PDB entry 2XTS | X-ray diffraction, 1.33 A resolution | chains C and D of the 4 polymer chains in the assembly

[Chain C]
Name: Sulfite dehydrogenase
Organism: Paracoccus pantotrophus
Notes: EC 1.8.2.1
UniProt: P72178 (P72178_PARDE); numbering as in UniProt (aligned over 41-430)
Chain sequence (390 residues; numbered 41 to 430; the number before each row is that of its first residue):
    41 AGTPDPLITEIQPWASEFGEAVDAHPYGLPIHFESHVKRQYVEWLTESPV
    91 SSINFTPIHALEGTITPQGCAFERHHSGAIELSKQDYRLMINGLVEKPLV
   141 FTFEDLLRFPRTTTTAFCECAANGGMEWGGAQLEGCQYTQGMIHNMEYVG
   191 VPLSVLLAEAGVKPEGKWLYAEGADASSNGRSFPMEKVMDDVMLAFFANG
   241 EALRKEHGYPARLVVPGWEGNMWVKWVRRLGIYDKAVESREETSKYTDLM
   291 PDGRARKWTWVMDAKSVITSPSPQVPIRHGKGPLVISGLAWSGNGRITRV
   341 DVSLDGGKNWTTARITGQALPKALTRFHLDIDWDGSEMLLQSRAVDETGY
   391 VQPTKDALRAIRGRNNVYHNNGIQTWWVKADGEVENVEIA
Not modelled in the structure: 41
Bound ions: molybdenum (IV)oxide Mo: Cys-160 (together with MTE); Co2+: Glu-259, Thr-299, His-409
Ligand contacts:
  - molybdenum (IV)oxide (2MO): Arg-114, Cys-160, Ala-161, Gly-260, Asn-261, Tyr-286
  - heme c (HEC): Glu-87, Ser-91, His-116, Arg-280, Ser-284, Lys-285
  - MTE (phosphonic acidmono-(2-amino-5,6-dimercapto-4-oxo-3,7,8a,9,10,10a-hexahydro-4H-8-oxa-1,3,9,10-tetraaza-anthracen-7-ylmethyl)ester): Phe-112, Glu-113, Arg-114, His-115, His-116, Cys-158, Cys-160, His-184, Gly-213, Asp-215, Ser-217, Ser-218, Asn-219, Glu-246, His-247, Arg-252, Gly-260, Asn-261, Trp-263, Val-264, Lys-265, Trp-266, Tyr-286

[Chain D]
Name: Cytochrome
Organism: Paracoccus pantotrophus
UniProt: O07819 (O07819_PARDE); residues 25-229 here correspond to UniProt positions 1-205 (UniProt number = residue number - 24)
Chain sequence (205 residues; row label = number of the first residue in the row):
    25 DKLGLGREALPEEISAWDTAVLPDGQGLRPGSGDVATGDALFADNCASCH
    75 GDFAEGLDSWPVLAGGDGSLTDPRPVKTIGSYWPYLSTVYDYVHRSMPFG
   125 SAQTLSVDDTYAITAFLLYSNGLVEDDFVLTHENFTQVVLPNAEGFYPDD
   175 RDQTEYPLFSKEPCMTDCAVGVEITKRAVDLNVTPEDPDGRPAGSMPDLG
   225 AAAAP
Not modelled in the structure: 25
Disulfide bonds: Cys-188/Cys-192
Covalently attached groups: heme c (HEC) linked to Cys-70
Bound ions: Ca2+ site 1: Glu-36 (shared with 1 residue of chain B); heme c Fe: His-74, Met-121; Ca2+ site 2: Thr-128 (shared with 1 residue of chain B); Ca2+ site 3 near Gly-214 (its only coordinating residue here)
Ligand contacts: heme c (HEC): Phe-66, Asn-69, Ser-72, Cys-73, His-74, Trp-84, Pro-85, Leu-87, Ile-103, Trp-107, Tyr-116, Val-117, Met-121, Pro-122, Phe-123, Leu-129, Ile-137

[How chain C and chain D interact]
Residue-residue contacts - 207 pairs, chain C then chain D:
  His-72(C) with Ala-228(D); Pro-229(D)
  Phe-73(C) with Ala-227(D), hydrophobic; Ala-228(D)
  His-76(C) with Gly-218(D); Met-220(D); Pro-221(D)
  Gln-80(C) with Ala-217(D); Gly-218(D)
  Tyr-81(C) with Pro-209(D)
  Val-82(C) with Pro-209(D)
  Trp-84(C) with Val-207(D), hydrogen bond (side chain-backbone)
  Glu-87(C) with Ser-83(D); Trp-84(D); Pro-85(D)
  Ser-88(C) with Phe-123(D)
  Val-90(C) with Phe-123(D), hydrophobic
  His-99(C) with Gly-218(D), hydrogen bond (side chain-backbone); Met-220(D)
  Ala-100(C) with Met-220(D), hydrophobic
  His-116(C) with Phe-123(D)
  Arg-128(C) with Trp-41(D)
  Met-130(C) with Glu-37(D); Ile-38(D)
  Asn-132(C) with Ile-38(D); Asp-42(D), hydrogen bond
  Lys-137(C) with Glu-32(D)
  Pro-138(C) with Glu-32(D); Ala-33(D), hydrogen bond (backbone-backbone); Ile-38(D), hydrophobic
  Leu-139(C) with Arg-31(D); Ala-33(D)
  Val-140(C) with Gly-30(D); Arg-31(D), hydrogen bond (backbone-backbone); Ala-33(D), hydrophobic; Glu-37(D)
  Phe-141(C) with Leu-29(D); Gly-30(D)
  Asp-145(C) with Leu-29(D); Gly-30(D)
  Arg-148(C) with Leu-29(D)
  Phe-149(C) with Leu-27(D), hydrophobic; Leu-29(D), hydrophobic
  Pro-150(C) with Leu-27(D)
  Gly-169(C) with Lys-200(D), hydrogen bond (backbone-side chain)
  Gly-170(C) with Lys-200(D)
  Ala-171(C) with Lys-200(D); Arg-201(D); Ala-202(D); Leu-205(D)
  Gln-172(C) with Ala-202(D); Leu-205(D); Val-207(D)
  Leu-173(C) with Ala-202(D); Val-207(D); Thr-208(D)
  Glu-174(C) with Ala-202(D); Val-203(D); Asn-206(D); Thr-208(D), hydrogen bond (backbone-side chain); Pro-216(D)
  Tyr-178(C) with Thr-208(D); Ala-217(D), hydrogen bond (side chain-backbone)
  Ala-198(C) with Lys-26(D)
  Glu-199(C) with Lys-26(D); Leu-27(D), hydrogen bond (side chain-backbone); Gly-28(D), hydrogen bond (side chain-backbone); Leu-29(D), hydrogen bond (side chain-backbone)
  Glu-212(C) with Trp-41(D); Arg-119(D), salt bridge
  Gly-213(C) with Arg-119(D), hydrogen bond (backbone-side chain)
  Asp-215(C) with Arg-119(D), hydrogen bond (backbone-side chain)
  Ala-216(C) with Arg-119(D), hydrogen bond (backbone-side chain); Ser-120(D), hydrogen bond (backbone-side chain); Ala-126(D), hydrophobic
  Ser-217(C) with Ser-120(D), hydrogen bond (backbone-side chain)
  Ser-218(C) with Arg-119(D)
  Arg-268(C) with Trp-41(D), hydrogen bond (side chain-backbone); Arg-119(D)
  Arg-269(C) with Trp-41(D), hydrogen bond (side chain-backbone); Asp-42(D), salt bridge
  Tyr-273(C) with Asp-42(D), hydrogen bond; Ala-44(D); Leu-46(D), hydrophobic; Gln-50(D)
  Asp-274(C) with Gln-50(D), hydrogen bond
  Lys-275(C) with Leu-46(D); Asp-48(D), salt bridge; Gln-50(D)
  Ala-276(C) with Pro-47(D)
  Val-277(C) with Val-45(D); Leu-46(D); Pro-47(D)
  Glu-278(C) with Pro-47(D); Tyr-109(D); Thr-112(D), hydrogen bond (backbone-side chain)
  Ser-279(C) with Thr-112(D)
  Arg-280(C) with Thr-112(D); Tyr-116(D)
  Thr-283(C) with Tyr-106(D); Pro-108(D); Thr-112(D); Phe-170(D)
  Ser-284(C) with Tyr-106(D); Trp-107(D), hydrogen bond
  Thr-287(C) with Tyr-106(D), hydrogen bond; Phe-170(D)
  Leu-289(C) with Leu-94(D); Pro-99(D), hydrophobic
  Met-290(C) with Tyr-171(D)
  Pro-291(C) with Thr-95(D)
  Asp-292(C) with Thr-95(D)
  Gly-293(C) with Leu-94(D); Thr-95(D)
  Arg-294(C) with Gly-169(D); Tyr-171(D)
  Ala-295(C) with Tyr-106(D); Gly-169(D), hydrogen bond (backbone-backbone); Phe-170(D); Tyr-171(D), hydrogen bond (backbone-backbone)
  Arg-296(C) with Tyr-171(D); Asp-174(D), salt bridge; Arg-175(D); Thr-178(D), hydrogen bond; Glu-179(D), salt bridge
  Lys-297(C) with Tyr-171(D), hydrogen bond (backbone-backbone); Pro-172(D); Asp-173(D), hydrogen bond (backbone-backbone)
  Trp-298(C) with Asp-173(D)
  Thr-299(C) with Asp-173(D); Arg-175(D)
  Trp-300(C) with Arg-175(D)
  Val-301(C) with Arg-175(D), hydrogen bond (backbone-side chain); Tyr-180(D)
  Asp-303(C) with Arg-175(D), salt bridge; Tyr-180(D), hydrogen bond
  Gln-314(C) with Pro-216(D); Ala-217(D), hydrogen bond (side chain-backbone); Ser-219(D); Met-220(D), hydrogen bond (backbone-backbone)
  Val-315(C) with Met-220(D), hydrophobic
  Pro-316(C) with Arg-215(D)
  Arg-318(C) with Arg-215(D); Met-220(D), hydrogen bond (side chain-backbone); Pro-221(D); Asp-222(D)
  Asn-334(C) with Tyr-180(D)
  Arg-339(C) with Pro-187(D)
  Asp-341(C) with Met-189(D)
  Asp-345(C) with Val-196(D)
  Gly-346(C) with Val-194(D); Val-196(D)
  Gly-347(C) with Cys-192(D); Val-194(D)
  Lys-348(C) with Thr-190(D); Asp-191(D), hydrogen bond (backbone-backbone); Cys-192(D), hydrogen bond (backbone-backbone); Val-194(D); Val-196(D)
  Asn-349(C) with Met-189(D); Thr-190(D); Asp-191(D), hydrogen bond (side chain-backbone)
  Trp-350(C) with Cys-188(D); Met-189(D), hydrogen bond (backbone-backbone)
  Thr-352(C) with Met-189(D)
  Leu-379(C) with Val-196(D)
  Arg-383(C) with Pro-187(D); Cys-188(D), hydrogen bond (side chain-backbone); Met-189(D), hydrogen bond
  Gly-389(C) with Ser-184(D)
  Tyr-390(C) with Tyr-180(D), hydrophobic; Phe-183(D); Ser-184(D)
  Val-391(C) with Phe-183(D), hydrogen bond (backbone-backbone); Pro-187(D), hydrophobic
  Pro-393(C) with Phe-183(D), hydrophobic
  Leu-398(C) with Glu-179(D); Phe-183(D), hydrophobic
  Ile-401(C) with Thr-178(D); Glu-179(D); Phe-183(D), hydrophobic
  Arg-402(C) with Arg-175(D); Glu-179(D), salt bridge
  Asn-405(C) with Asp-96(D); Pro-97(D); Pro-99(D)
  His-409(C) with Arg-175(D)
  Trp-417(C) with Ile-198(D), hydrophobic; Arg-201(D)
  Glu-423(C) with Arg-215(D), salt bridge
  Glu-425(C) with Arg-201(D), salt bridge; Val-203(D)
  Asn-426(C) with Arg-201(D); Ala-202(D), hydrogen bond (backbone-backbone)
  Val-427(C) with Lys-200(D)
  Glu-428(C) with Ile-198(D); Thr-199(D), hydrogen bond (backbone-backbone); Lys-200(D), hydrogen bond (backbone-backbone)
  Ile-429(C) with Gly-195(D); Val-196(D); Glu-197(D); Ile-198(D), hydrophobic; Thr-199(D)
  Ala-430(C) with Gly-195(D); Val-196(D), hydrogen bond (backbone-backbone); Glu-197(D), hydrogen bond (backbone-backbone); Thr-199(D)
Also at the interface, not in a pair above, chain C (111 interface residues in all): Ser-91, Gln-177, Ala-200, Tyr-210, Ala-214, Asp-288, Pro-313, Thr-388, Ala-397, Arg-404, Val-407
Also at the interface, not in a pair above, chain D (85 interface residues in all): Lys-101, Asp-115, Gln-127, Leu-182, Lys-185

[Overview]
The interface between chain C and chain D involves 111 residues on one side and 85 on the other, with 45
hydrogen bonds and 9 salt bridges. Polar contacts include Glu-212(C)/Arg-119(D), Arg-269(C)/Asp-42(D) and
Lys-275(C)/Asp-48(D). Chain C binds compound MTE, molybdenum (IV)oxide and heme c.
Here chain C is Sulfite dehydrogenase and chain D is Cytochrome, both from Paracoccus pantotrophus. Entry 2XTS
(Crystal Structure of the Sulfane Dehydrogenase SoxCD from Paracoccus pantotrophus) was determined by X-ray
diffraction.
